9H1L - chains F and I of the 12 polymer chains in the assembly; structure by electron microscopy, 2.14 A resolution.

[Chain F]
Name: Methyl-coenzyme M reductase subunit alpha
Source organism: Methanococcus maripaludis
Notes: EC 2.8.4.1
UniProt: A0A2L1CBB0 (A0A2L1CBB0_METMI); residues 1-553 here = UniProt positions 1-553
Chain sequence (553 residues; numbered 1 to 553; the number before each row is that of its first residue):
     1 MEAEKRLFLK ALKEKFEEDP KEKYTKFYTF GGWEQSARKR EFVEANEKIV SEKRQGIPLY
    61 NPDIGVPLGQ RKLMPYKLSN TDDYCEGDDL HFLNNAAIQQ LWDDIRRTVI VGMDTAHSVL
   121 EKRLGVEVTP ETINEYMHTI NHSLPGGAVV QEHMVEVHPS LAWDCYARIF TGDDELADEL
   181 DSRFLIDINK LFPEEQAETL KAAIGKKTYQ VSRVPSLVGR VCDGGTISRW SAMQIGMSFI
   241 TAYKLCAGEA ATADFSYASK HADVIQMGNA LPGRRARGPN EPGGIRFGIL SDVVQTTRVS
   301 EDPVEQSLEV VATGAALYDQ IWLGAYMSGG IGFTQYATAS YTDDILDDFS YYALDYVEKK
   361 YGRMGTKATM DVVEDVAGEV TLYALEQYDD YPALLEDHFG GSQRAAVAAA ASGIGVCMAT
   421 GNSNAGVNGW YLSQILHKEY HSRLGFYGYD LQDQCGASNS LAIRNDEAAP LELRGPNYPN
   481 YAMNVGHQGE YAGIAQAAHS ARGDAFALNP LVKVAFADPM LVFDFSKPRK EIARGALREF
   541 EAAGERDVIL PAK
Unresolved in the structure: 1-5, 31-58
Modified positions: His261 (N1-methylated histidine; MHS); Arg275 (5-methyl-arginine; AGM); Gln403 (2-methyl-glutamine; MGN); Gly448 (thioglycin; GL3); Cys455 (S-methylcysteine; SMC)
Sequence notes: variant Ser51 (Ala in A0A2L1CBB0)
Metal / ion sites: factor 430 Ni: Gln151 (together with 1-thioethanesulfonic acid)
Small-molecule neighbours:
  - factor 430 (F43), molecule 1: Gly147, Ala148, Val149, Val150, Gln151, Met154, Met233, Gln234, Met237, Ile240, Ala247
  - factor 430 (F43), molecule 2: Gly329, Ile331, Gly332, Phe333, Thr334, Gln335, Tyr336, Phe399, Gly400, Gln403, Gly445, Phe446
  - SHT (O-phosphono-N-{(2E)-7-[(2-sulfoethyl)dithio]hept-2-enoyl}-L-threonine): Arg275, Trp322, Leu323, Met327, Phe333, Tyr336, Phe446, Tyr447, Tyr481, Ala482, Met483, Asn484
  - Coenzyme B (TP7): Arg229, Lys260, His261
From the paper describing this entry:
  - conformationally variable residues (loop rearrangement, order/disorder transition): Gly31 to Pro58, Gln151
  - factor 430 coordination: Gln151
  - binding site for 1-thioethanesulfonic acid: Tyr336
  - binding site for Coenzyme B: Arg229, Lys260, His261
  - post-translational modification sites: His261

[Chain I]
Name: Methyl-coenzyme M reductase operon protein C
Source organism: Methanococcus maripaludis
UniProt: G0H3B1 (G0H3B1_METMI); residue numbers follow UniProt; this construct covers 1-198
Chain sequence (234 residues; numbered -35 to 198; the number before each row is that of its first residue; numbers below 1 keep their minus sign (Met-35 is residue -35)):
   -35 MSAWSHPQFE KGGGSGGGSG GSAWSHPQFE KSAGSGMPVG RKEQIVDCRA VMGLGEGGGL
    25 AQRGTFAEGL RNDVVVVAMS PGRRHITKPV CEITYGIREA GIQTSVLVLD AGGGIPSDAP
    85 QGSLGSTFGL KPEEAKQVNR HKLCVIHFGN VKSHIIYKAR LFLKYVDIPT IIVCQTPVDM
   145 EDFAAIGIKT KNVMPLESKT EGKIVEIITG VIRGESAPQK KIDEIIESIK KHLG
Unresolved in the structure: -35 to 4
Sequence notes: initiating methionine (-35); expression tag (-34 to 0)
Metal / ion sites: FeFe cofactor Fe site 1: Cys12, Cys55; FeFe cofactor Fe site 2: His49, His118
Small-molecule neighbours:
  - FeFe cofactor (S5Q), molecule 1: Val10, Cys12, Arg13, Leu24, Ala25, Ala31, Thr51, Cys55, Thr58, Arg62, Val70
  - FeFe cofactor (S5Q), molecule 2: Met43, Arg48, His49, Gly76, Gly77, Gly78, Phe112, Gly113, Asn114, Val115, His118, Ile119, Lys122, Arg177
From the paper describing this entry:
  - FeFe cofactor coordination: Cys12, His49, Cys55, His118

[How chain F and chain I interact]
Pairs across the interface (40):
  Asn61(F) with Tyr129(I)
  Pro62(F) with Ser81(I)
  Asp63(F) with Asp82(I); Gly93(I); Leu94(I), hydrogen bond (backbone-backbone); Leu125(I); Lys128(I), salt bridge; Tyr129(I), hydrogen bond
  Ile64(F) with Gly93(I); Leu94(I), hydrogen bond (backbone-backbone); Pro96(I)
  Gly65(F) with Ala75(I); Thr91(I); Phe92(I); Gly93(I)
  Val66(F) with Ala75(I); Thr91(I), hydrogen bond (backbone-backbone)
  Pro67(F) with Arg27(I); Asp74(I); Ala75(I)
  Leu68(F) with Arg27(I); Gly89(I); Ser90(I)
  Gln70(F) with Leu18(I); Gln26(I), hydrogen bond; Arg27(I), hydrogen bond
  Leu73(F) with Leu18(I); Pro45(I), hydrophobic; Gly46(I)
  Met74(F) with Leu18(I), hydrophobic; Gly19(I)
  Pro75(F) with Leu18(I); Gly21(I); Gly22(I)
  Tyr84(F) with Glu20(I), hydrogen bond; Gly21(I)
  Glu86(F) with Gly22(I); Arg47(I)
  Asp88(F) with Arg47(I), salt bridge; Arg48(I), salt bridge
Other interface residues (no listed pair), chain F (16 interface residues in all): Gly69
Other interface residues (no listed pair), chain I (28 interface residues in all): Gly23, Ser44, Lys95
Interface features reported in the paper:
  - interface residues, chain I: Val72(I)

[Overview]
The interface between chain F and chain I involves 16 residues on one side and 28 on the other, with 7
hydrogen bonds and 3 salt bridges. Polar contacts include Asp63(F)-Lys128(I), Asp88(F)-Arg47(I) and
Asp88(F)-Arg48(I). The paper reports a binding site for Coenzyme B at Arg229(F), Lys260(F) and His261(F); a
binding site for 1-thioethanesulfonic acid at Tyr336(F).
Here chain F is Methyl-coenzyme M reductase subunit alpha and chain I is Methyl-coenzyme M reductase operon
protein C, both from Methanococcus maripaludis. Entry 9H1L (Methyl-coenzyme M reductase activation complex
binding to the A2 component after incubation with ATP) was determined by electron microscopy (same publication
as 8S7V and 8S7X).
